Entry 9CJN (X-ray diffraction, 2.70 A resolution); this record covers chain A.

# Chain A
Molecule: Ligase Cp1B
Source organism: Aspergillus flavus
UniProtKB: A0A5N6H2I3 (A0A5N6H2I3_ASPFL); residue numbers follow UniProt; this construct covers 1-502
Amino-acid sequence (517 residues; row label = number of the first residue in the row; numbers below 1 keep their minus sign (His-14 is residue -14)):
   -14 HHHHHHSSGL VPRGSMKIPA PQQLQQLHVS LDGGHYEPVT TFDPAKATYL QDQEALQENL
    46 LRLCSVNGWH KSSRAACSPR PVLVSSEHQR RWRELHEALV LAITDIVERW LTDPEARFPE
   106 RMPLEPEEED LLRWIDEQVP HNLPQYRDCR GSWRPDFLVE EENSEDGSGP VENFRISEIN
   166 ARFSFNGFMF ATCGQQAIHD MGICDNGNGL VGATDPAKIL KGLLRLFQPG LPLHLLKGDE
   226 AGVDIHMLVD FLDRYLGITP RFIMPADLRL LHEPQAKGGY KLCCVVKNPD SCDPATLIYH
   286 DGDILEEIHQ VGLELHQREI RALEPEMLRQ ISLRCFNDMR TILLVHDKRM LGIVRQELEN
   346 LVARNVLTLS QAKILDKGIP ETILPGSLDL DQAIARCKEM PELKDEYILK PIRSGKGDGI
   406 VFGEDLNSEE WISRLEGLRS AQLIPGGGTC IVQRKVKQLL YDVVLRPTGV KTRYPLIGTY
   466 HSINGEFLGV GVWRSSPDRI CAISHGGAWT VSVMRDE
Not modelled in the structure: -14 to 4, 150, 399-403, 481-486
Construct notes: expression tag (-14 to 0); conflict Ala5 (Thr in A0A5N6H2I3), Ala280 (Ser in A0A5N6H2I3), Arg340 (Lys in A0A5N6H2I3)
Small-molecule neighbours: adenosine (ADN): Leu143, Ser162, Glu163, Pro365, Ile393, Lys395, Ile405, Phe407, Gln438, Arg439, Lys440, Val441, Gln443, Ile462
Reported in the primary citation:
  - binding site for 2-(N-morpholino)-ethanesulfonic acid: Ile488
  - binding site for adenosine: Glu163
  - mutagenesis - R139A, D141A, E163A, N165A: decreased catalytic activity

# Overview
Chain A binds adenosine. The paper reports a binding site for 2-(N-morpholino)-ethanesulfonic acid at Ile488;
R139A, D141A and E163A, among others, reduce catalytic activity.
Chain A is Ligase Cp1B (Aspergillus flavus); the structure, Ligase Cp1B, was determined by X-ray diffraction,
deposited together with 9CKT, 9CKW, 9CKY, 9CLH and 9EG7.
